Entry 3HE6 (X-ray diffraction, 2.90 A resolution); this record covers chains A and B of the 4 polymer chains in the assembly.

== Chain A ==
Protein: Antigen-presenting glycoprotein CD1d1
From: Mus musculus
Notes: fragment: extracellular domain
Reference sequence: P11609 (CD1D1_MOUSE); residues 1-279 here correspond to UniProt positions 19-297 (UniProt number = residue number + 18)
Sequence (302 residues; row label = number of the first residue in the row):
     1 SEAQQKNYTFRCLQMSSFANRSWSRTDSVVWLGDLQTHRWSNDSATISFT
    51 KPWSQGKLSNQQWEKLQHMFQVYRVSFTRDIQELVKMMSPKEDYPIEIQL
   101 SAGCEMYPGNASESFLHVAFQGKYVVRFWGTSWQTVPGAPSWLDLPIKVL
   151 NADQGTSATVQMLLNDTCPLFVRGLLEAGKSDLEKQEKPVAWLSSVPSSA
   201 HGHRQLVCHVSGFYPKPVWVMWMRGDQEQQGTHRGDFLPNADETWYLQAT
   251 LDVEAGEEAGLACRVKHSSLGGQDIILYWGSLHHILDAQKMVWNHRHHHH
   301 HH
Not modelled in the structure: 1-7, 90-93, 110, 281, 300-302
Construct notes: conflict His201 (Asp219 in P11609); expression tag (280-302)
Swiss-Prot annotation at these positions:
  - binding site (a D-galactosylceramide): Asp80, Asp153 to Thr156
  - glycosylation (N-linked (GlcNAc...) asparagine): Asn7, Asn20, Asn42, Asn110, Asn165
Cystine bridges: Cys208-Cys263
Covalent attachments: N-acetylglucosamine (NAG) linked to Asn20, Asn42, Asn165
Ligand contacts: AGH (n-{(1S,2R,3S)-1-[(alpha-D-galactopyranosyloxy)methyl]-2,3-dihydroxyheptadecyl}hexacosanamide): Phe10, Cys12, Gln14, Ser28, Val30, His38, Trp40, Ile47, Trp63, Leu66, Phe70, Val72, Tyr73, Ser76, Phe77, Asp80, Ile81, Leu84, Leu100, Ala102, Leu116, Val118, Phe120, Trp133, Trp142, Leu143, Leu150, Asp153, Gly155, Thr156, Thr159, Val160, Leu163, Leu164, Cys168, Phe171
Reported in the primary citation:
  - binding site for AGH: Asp80, Leu84
  - conformationally variable residues (side-chain flip): Arg79, Glu83, Lys86, Lys148

== Chain B ==
Protein: Beta-2-microglobulin
From: Mus musculus
Reference sequence: P01887 (B2MG_MOUSE); residues 1-99 here correspond to UniProt positions 21-119 (UniProt number = residue number + 20)
Sequence (99 residues; row label = number of the first residue in the row):
     1 IQKTPQIQVYSRHPPENGKPNILNCYVTQFHPPHIEIQMLKNGKKIPKVE
    51 MSDMSFSKDWSFYILAHTEFTPTETDTYACRVKHASMAEPKTVYWDRDM
Cystine bridges: Cys25-Cys80

== Interface between chain A and chain B ==
Contacting residue pairs - 75 pairs, chain A then chain B:
  Arg11(A) with Lys58(B)
  Leu13(A) with Phe56(B), hydrophobic
  Gln14(A) with Phe56(B)
  Met15(A) with Met54(B); Phe56(B), hydrophobic; Phe62(B), hydrophobic
  Val29(A) with Asp53(B); Met54(B); Ser55(B)
  Trp31(A) with Ser55(B), hydrogen bond; Tyr63(B)
  Gln36(A) with Asp53(B), hydrogen bond
  Arg39(A) with Asp53(B), salt bridge
  Glu97(A) with Pro32(B); Pro33(B)
  Gln99(A) with His31(B); Phe56(B); Trp60(B), hydrogen bond (side chain-backbone); Phe62(B)
  Ser101(A) with Trp60(B)
  His117(A) with Trp60(B)
  Ala119(A) with Trp60(B), hydrophobic
  Gln121(A) with His31(B)
  Gly122(A) with His31(B); Trp60(B)
  Tyr124(A) with Trp60(B)
  Val190(A) with Pro14(B), hydrophobic
  Trp192(A) with Pro14(B), hydrophobic; Pro15(B)
  Ser194(A) with Arg97(B); Asp98(B), hydrogen bond (side chain-backbone)
  Ser195(A) with Asp98(B)
  Val196(A) with Asp98(B); Met99(B)
  Val207(A) with Asp98(B); Met99(B)
  His209(A) with Arg97(B); Met99(B)
  Ser211(A) with Arg12(B), hydrogen bond (side chain-backbone)
  Gly212(A) with Arg12(B)
  Leu238(A) with Gln8(B); Tyr10(B); Tyr26(B), hydrophobic
  Pro239(A) with Tyr10(B), hydrogen bond (backbone-side chain); Tyr26(B), hydrophobic
  Asn240(A) with Arg12(B); Asn24(B), hydrogen bond; Leu65(B)
  Ala241(A) with Leu65(B); His67(B)
  Asp242(A) with Arg12(B), salt bridge
  Thr244(A) with Arg12(B), hydrogen bond
  Tyr246(A) with Tyr10(B), hydrophobic
  Gln248(A) with Met99(B), hydrogen bond (side chain-backbone)
  Lys290(A) with Pro15(B); Glu16(B); Asn17(B), hydrogen bond (backbone-backbone)
  Met291(A) with Pro15(B); Asn17(B); Arg97(B); Asp98(B)
  Val292(A) with Asn17(B), hydrogen bond (backbone-side chain); Glu74(B)
  Trp293(A) with Glu74(B); Asp96(B); Arg97(B); Asp98(B), hydrogen bond
  Asn294(A) with Glu74(B), hydrogen bond (backbone-backbone); Thr75(B)
  His297(A) with Tyr94(B)
  His298(A) with Asp96(B)
  His299(A) with Val93(B); Tyr94(B); Asp96(B); Met99(B)
Other interface residues (no listed pair), chain A (47 interface residues in all): Ser17, Leu100, Val118, Asp236, His295, Arg296
Other interface residues (no listed pair), chain B (35 interface residues in all): Ser11, His13, Thr73, Thr77, Trp95

== In short ==
47 residues of chain A face 35 of chain B across their interface; the contacts include 13 hydrogen bonds and 2
salt bridges. Among the polar pairs are Arg39(A)-Asp53(B), Asp242(A)-Arg12(B) and Trp31(A)-Ser55(B). The paper
reports a binding site for AGH at Asp80(A) and Leu84(A); conformational variability at Arg79(A), Glu83(A) and
Lys86(A) among others.
Here chain A is Antigen-presenting glycoprotein CD1d1 and chain B is Beta-2-microglobulin, both from Mus
musculus. Entry 3HE6 (Crystal structure of mouse CD1d-alpha-galactosylceramide with mouse Valpha14-Vbeta8.2
NKT TCR) was determined by X-ray diffraction together with 3HE7 and 3HUJ from the same study.
